6VET - chains A and B; structure by X-ray diffraction, 1.46 A resolution.

[Chain A]
Molecule: Insulin A chain
UniProtKB: P01308 (INS_HUMAN); residues 1-21 here correspond to UniProt positions 90-110 (UniProt number = residue number + 89)
Amino-acid sequence (21 residues; each row starts with the number of its first residue):
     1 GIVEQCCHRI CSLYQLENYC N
Not modelled in the structure: 21
Sequence notes: engineered mutation H8 (Thr97 in P01308), R9 (Ser98 in P01308)
Disulfide bonds: C6-C11

[Chain B]
Molecule: Insulin B chain
UniProtKB: P01308 (INS_HUMAN); residues 1-22 here correspond to UniProt positions 25-46 (UniProt number = residue number + 24)
Amino-acid sequence (22 residues; numbered 1 to 22; the number before each row is that of its first residue):
     1 FVNQHLCGSE LVEALYLVCY ER
Sequence notes: engineered mutation E10 (His34 in P01308), Y20 (Gly44 in P01308)
What the authors report for this chain:
  - conformationally variable residues (loop rearrangement): Y20 to R22

[How chain A and chain B interact]
Disulfides between the chains: C7(A)-C7(B), C20(A)-C19(B)
Residue-residue contacts (18; chain A residue first):
  C6(A) with H5(B); L6(B), hydrogen bond (backbone-backbone)
  C7(A) with H5(B), hydrogen bond (backbone-side chain); L6(B); C7(B), disulfide
  H8(A) with H5(B)
  R9(A) with H5(B), hydrogen bond (backbone-side chain)
  I10(A) with N3(B); Q4(B); H5(B)
  L13(A) with F1(B), hydrophobic; V18(B), hydrophobic
  L16(A) with L11(B), hydrophobic; A14(B), hydrophobic; L15(B), hydrophobic; V18(B), hydrophobic
  E17(A) with V18(B)
  C20(A) with C19(B), disulfide
Other interface residues (no listed pair), chain A (11 interface residues in all): I2, Y19

[In short]
Chain A and chain B each contribute 11 residues to their interface, with 2 disulfide bonds and 3 hydrogen
bonds. Polar pairs include C7(A)-H5(B), R9(A)-H5(B) and C6(A)-L6(B). The paper reports conformational
variability at Y20(B).
Here chain A is Insulin A chain and chain B is Insulin B chain. Entry 6VET (Human insulin analog:
[GluB10,HisA8,ArgA9,TyrB20]-DOI) was determined by X-ray diffraction.
